7FLJ - chains A and B; structure by X-ray diffraction, 1.47 A resolution.

Chain A:
Protein: Pre-mRNA-splicing factor 8
Organism: Saccharomyces cerevisiae S288C
UniProtKB: P33334 (PRP8_YEAST); residues 1836-2090 here = UniProt positions 1836-2090
Amino-acid sequence (258 residues; row label = number of the first residue in the row):
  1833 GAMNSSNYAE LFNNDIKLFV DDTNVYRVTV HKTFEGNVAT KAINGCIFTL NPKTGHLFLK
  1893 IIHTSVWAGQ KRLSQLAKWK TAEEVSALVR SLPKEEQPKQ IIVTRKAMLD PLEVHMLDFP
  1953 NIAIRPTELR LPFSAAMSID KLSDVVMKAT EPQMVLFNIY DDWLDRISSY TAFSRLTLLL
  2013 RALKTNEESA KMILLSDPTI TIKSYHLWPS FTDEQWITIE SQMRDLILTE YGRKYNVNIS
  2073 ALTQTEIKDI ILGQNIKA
Not modelled in the structure: 2070-2090
Construct notes: expression tag (1833-1835)
Swiss-Prot annotation at these positions:
  - mutagenesis: Asp1853 (D1853A: Alters protein folding. Severely impaired growth. Strongly reduced growth at 35 degrees Celsius; when associated with A-1854; D1853N: Reduced growth at 30 degrees Celsius ...), Asp1854 (D1854A: Reduced growth at 30 degrees Celsius. Strongly reduced growth at 16 degrees Celsius. Strongly reduced growth at 35 degrees Celsius; when associated with A-1853 ...), Thr1855 (T1855A: Reduced growth at 30 degrees Celsius. Strongly reduced growth at 16 degrees Celsius), Thr1936 (T1936A: Reduced growth at 30 degrees Celsius. Strongly reduced growth at 16 degrees Celsius), Arg1937 (R1937K: Severely impaired growth. Reduced growth at 30 degrees Celsius. Strongly reduced growth at 16 degrees Celsius)

Chain B:
Protein: A1 cistron-splicing factor AAR2
Organism: Saccharomyces cerevisiae S288C
UniProtKB: P32357 (AAR2_YEAST); aligned to UniProt positions 1-317 over residues 1-317
Amino-acid sequence (308 residues; each row starts with the number of its first residue; note: 13 numbers in that range are skipped by the numbering (no residue carries them; nothing is unmodelled there); numbers below 1 keep their minus sign (Gly-3 is residue -3)):
    -3 GAMAMNTVPF TSAPIEVTIG IDQYSFNVKE NQPFHGIKDI PIGHVHVIHF QHADNSSMRY
    57 GYWFDCRMGN FYIQYDPKDG LYKMMEERDG AKFENIVHNF KERQMMVSYP KIDEDDTWYN
   117 LTEFVQMDKI RKIVRKDENQ FSYVDSSMTT VQENEL
   166 SSSSSDPAHS LNYTVINFKS REAIRPGHEM EDFLDKSYYL NTVMLQGIFK NSSNYFGELQ
   226 FAFLNAMFFG NYGSSLQWHA MIELICSSAT VPKHMLDKLD EILYYQIKTL PEQYSDILLN
   286 ERVWNICLYS SFQKNSLHNT EKIMENKYPE LL
Not modelled in the structure: -3 to 0, 166-169
Construct notes: expression tag (-3 to 0); conflict Ser166 (Leu153 in P32357), Ser167 (Lys154 in P32357), Ser170 (Asp in P32357)
Swiss-Prot annotation at these positions:
  - region: Leu261 to Ile282 (Leucine-zipper)
  - modified residue: Ser253 (Phosphoserine), Thr274 (Phosphothreonine)
Residues lining bound ligands: VE0 (N-hydroxy-2-(piperidin-1-yl)pyridine-3-carboximidamide): Tyr58, Asp75, Leu77, Lys79, Met80, Lys132, Asn135, Phe137, Tyr139, Ala173, His174

Chain A / chain B interface:
Contacting residue pairs (17; chain A residue first):
  Gln1907(A) - Met195(B)
  Gln1907(A) - Leu199(B)
  Leu1908(A) - Met195(B)  hydrophobic
  Trp1911(A) - Glu194(B)
  Trp1911(A) - Met195(B)  hydrophobic
  Trp1911(A) - Phe198(B)  hydrophobic
  Asp1942(A) - Lys184(B)  salt bridge
  Asp1942(A) - Phe198(B)
  Glu1945(A) - Lys184(B)  salt bridge
  Val1946(A) - Ile189(B)  hydrophobic
  Val1946(A) - Glu194(B)
  Val1946(A) - Phe198(B)  hydrophobic
  His1947(A) - Glu194(B)  salt bridge
  Leu1949(A) - Lys184(B)
  Leu1949(A) - Ser185(B)
  Leu1949(A) - Arg186(B)
  Asp1950(A) - Arg186(B)  salt bridge

In short:
9 residues of chain A and 8 residues of chain B are in contact; the contacts include 4 salt bridges. Polar
contacts include Asp1942(A)-Lys184(B), Glu1945(A)-Lys184(B) and His1947(A)-Glu194(B). Bound to chain B:
compound VE0. UniProt lists 5 mutagenesis sites on chain A.
Here chain A is Pre-mRNA-splicing factor 8 and chain B is A1 cistron-splicing factor AAR2, both from
Saccharomyces cerevisiae S288C. Entry 7FLJ (PanDDA analysis group deposition -- Aar2/RNaseH in complex with
fragment P05E05 from the F2X-Universal Library) was determined by X-ray diffraction, deposited together with
5ST0, 5ST1, 5ST2, 5ST3, 5ST4, 5ST5 and 248 further entries.
